PDB entry 2WGD | X-ray diffraction, 2.01 A resolution | chain A

== Chain A ==
Molecule: 3-oxoacyl-[acyl-carrier-protein] synthase 1
Organism: Mycobacterium tuberculosis
Notes: EC 2.3.1.41
Reference sequence: P63454 (FAB1_MYCTU); residues 1-416 here = UniProt positions 1-416
Amino-acid sequence (416 residues; each row starts with the number of its first residue):
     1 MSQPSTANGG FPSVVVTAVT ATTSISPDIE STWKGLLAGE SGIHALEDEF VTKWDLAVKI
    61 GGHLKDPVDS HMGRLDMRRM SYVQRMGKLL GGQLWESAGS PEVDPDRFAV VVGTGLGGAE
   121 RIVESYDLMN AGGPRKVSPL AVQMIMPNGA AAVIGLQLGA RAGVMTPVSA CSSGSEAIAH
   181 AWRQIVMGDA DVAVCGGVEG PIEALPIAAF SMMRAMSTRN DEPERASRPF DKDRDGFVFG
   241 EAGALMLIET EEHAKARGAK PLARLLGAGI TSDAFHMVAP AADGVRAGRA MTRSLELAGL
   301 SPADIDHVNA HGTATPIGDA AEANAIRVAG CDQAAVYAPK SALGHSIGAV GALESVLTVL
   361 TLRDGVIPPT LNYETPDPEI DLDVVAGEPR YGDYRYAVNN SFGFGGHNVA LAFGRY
Not modelled in the structure: 1
Ion coordination: Na+: N309, E354, N399
From the paper describing this entry:
  - catalytic residues: C171, H311, H345 (citing earlier work)
  - conformationally variable residues (order/disorder transition): G115 to P147

== Summary ==
N309, E354 and N399 coordinate Na+. From the paper: catalytic residues C171, H311 and H345; conformational
variability at G115.
Chain A is 3-oxoacyl-[acyl-carrier-protein] synthase 1 (Mycobacterium tuberculosis); the structure, Crystal
structure of KasA of Mycobacterium tuberculosis, was determined by X-ray diffraction (same publication as
2WGE, 2WGF and 2WGG).
